Entry 4Y8K (X-ray diffraction, 2.60 A resolution); this record covers chains O and U of the 32 polymer chains in the assembly.

== Chain O ==
Protein: Proteasome subunit alpha type-2
Organism: Saccharomyces cerevisiae (strain ATCC 204508 / S288c)
Notes: EC 3.4.25.1
UniProtKB: P23639 (PSA2_YEAST); residues 1-250 here = UniProt positions 1-250
Chain sequence (250 residues; numbered 1 to 250; the number before each row is that of its first residue):
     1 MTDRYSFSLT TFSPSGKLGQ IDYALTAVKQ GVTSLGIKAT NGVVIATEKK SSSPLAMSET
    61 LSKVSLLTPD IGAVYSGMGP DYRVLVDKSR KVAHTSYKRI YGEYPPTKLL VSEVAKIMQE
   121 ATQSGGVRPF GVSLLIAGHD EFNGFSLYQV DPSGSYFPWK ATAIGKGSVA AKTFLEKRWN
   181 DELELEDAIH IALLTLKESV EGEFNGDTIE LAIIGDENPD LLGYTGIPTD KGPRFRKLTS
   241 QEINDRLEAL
Curated features (UniProtKB/Swiss-Prot):
  - cross-link: Lys108 (Glycyl lysine isopeptide (Lys-Gly) (interchain with G-Cter in ubiquitin))

== Chain U ==
Protein: Proteasome subunit alpha type-1
Organism: Saccharomyces cerevisiae (strain ATCC 204508 / S288c)
Notes: EC 3.4.25.1
UniProtKB: P21243 (PSA1_YEAST); residues -8 to 243 here correspond to UniProt positions 1-252 (UniProt number = residue number + 9)
Chain sequence (252 residues; row label = number of the first residue in the row; numbers below 1 keep their minus sign (Met-8 is residue -8)):
    -8 MSGAAAASAA GYDRHITIFS PEGRLYQVEY AFKATNQTNI NSLAVRGKDC TVVISQKKVP
    52 DKLLDPTTVS YIFCISRTIG MVVNGPIPDA RNAALRAKAE AAEFRYKYGY DMPCDVLAKR
   112 MANLSQIYTQ RAYMRPLGVI LTFVSVDEEL GPSIYKTDPA GYYVGYKATA TGPKQQEITT
   172 NLENHFKKSK IDHINEESWE KVVEFAITHM IDALGTEFSK NDLEVGVATK DKFFTLSAEN
   232 IEERLVAIAE QD
Not modelled in the structure: -8 to 1, 243

== Interface between chain O and chain U ==
Pairs across the interface (68):
  Asp3(O) with Tyr124(U)
  Tyr5(O) with Ile7(U); Ala123(U), hydrophobic; Tyr124(U), hydrophobic
  Leu9(O) with Ile9(U), hydrophobic; Ala123(U), hydrophobic
  Gln20(O) with Ile9(U); Phe10(U), hydrogen bond (side chain-backbone)
  Tyr23(O) with Phe10(U), hydrophobic; Ser11(U); Pro12(U), hydrophobic; Gly14(U)
  Ala24(O) with Phe10(U), hydrophobic
  Thr26(O) with Pro12(U); Glu13(U)
  Ala27(O) with Gly14(U)
  Ser52(O) with Tyr153(U), hydrogen bond
  Ser53(O) with Thr170(U)
  Pro54(O) with Lys158(U); Glu174(U)
  Leu55(O) with Tyr157(U); Lys158(U), hydrogen bond (backbone-backbone); Ala159(U); Thr170(U); Leu173(U), hydrophobic; Glu174(U); Phe177(U), hydrophobic
  Ala56(O) with Gly156(U); Tyr157(U), hydrophobic
  Met57(O) with Arg37(U); Val155(U); Gly156(U), hydrogen bond (backbone-backbone); Tyr157(U); Lys158(U)
  Thr60(O) with Tyr146(U); Val155(U); Gly156(U), hydrogen bond (side chain-backbone)
  Leu61(O) with Tyr153(U); Tyr154(U); Val155(U), hydrophobic
  Met78(O) with Phe10(U), hydrophobic; Leu16(U), hydrophobic
  Pro80(O) with Gln117(U); Ala151(U); Gly152(U); Tyr153(U)
  Asp81(O) with Gln117(U)
  Arg83(O) with Ala113(U), hydrogen bond (side chain-backbone); Asn114(U); Gly152(U), hydrogen bond (side chain-backbone); Tyr154(U)
  Val84(O) with Asn114(U); Gln117(U)
  Asp87(O) with Lys110(U), salt bridge; Asn114(U)
  Gly126(O) with Gln121(U); Arg122(U); Ala123(U), hydrogen bond (backbone-backbone)
  Val127(O) with Gln121(U); Arg122(U)
  Arg128(O) with Thr8(U); Phe10(U); Leu16(U); Thr120(U), hydrogen bond (side chain-backbone); Gln121(U), hydrogen bond (backbone-backbone)
  Pro129(O) with Phe10(U)
  Phe130(O) with Gln121(U)
  Gly131(O) with Phe10(U)
Also at the interface, not in a pair above, chain O (30 interface residues in all): Thr2, Ala121
Also at the interface, not in a pair above, chain U (34 interface residues in all): Thr160

== Overview ==
The interface between chain O and chain U involves 30 residues on one side and 34 on the other, with 10
hydrogen bonds and 1 salt bridge. Polar contacts include Asp87(O)-Lys110(U), Gln20(O)-Phe10(U) and
Ser52(O)-Tyr153(U).
Here chain O is Proteasome subunit alpha type-2 and chain U is Proteasome subunit alpha type-1, both from
Saccharomyces cerevisiae (strain ATCC 204508 / S288c). Entry 4Y8K (Yeast 20S proteasome in complex with
H-APLL-ep) was determined by X-ray diffraction, deposited together with 4Y69, 4Y6A, 4Y6V, 4Y6Z, 4Y70, 4Y74 and
34 further entries.
